PDB entry 7WDG | X-ray diffraction, 2.07 A resolution | chains A and B

[Chain A (and B)]
Protein: Bifunctional cytochrome P450/NADPH--P450 reductase
Source organism: Priestia megaterium
Notes: EC 1.14.14.1, 1.6.2.4; chain B of this document is another copy of the same molecule, construct and numbering; everything in this record applies to it too
UniProtKB: A0A1Q8UP87 (A0A1Q8UP87_BACME); residues 0-455 here correspond to UniProt positions 1-456 (UniProt number = residue number + 1)
Sequence (465 residues; row label = number of the first residue in the row; numbers below 1 keep their minus sign (Gly-1 is residue -1)):
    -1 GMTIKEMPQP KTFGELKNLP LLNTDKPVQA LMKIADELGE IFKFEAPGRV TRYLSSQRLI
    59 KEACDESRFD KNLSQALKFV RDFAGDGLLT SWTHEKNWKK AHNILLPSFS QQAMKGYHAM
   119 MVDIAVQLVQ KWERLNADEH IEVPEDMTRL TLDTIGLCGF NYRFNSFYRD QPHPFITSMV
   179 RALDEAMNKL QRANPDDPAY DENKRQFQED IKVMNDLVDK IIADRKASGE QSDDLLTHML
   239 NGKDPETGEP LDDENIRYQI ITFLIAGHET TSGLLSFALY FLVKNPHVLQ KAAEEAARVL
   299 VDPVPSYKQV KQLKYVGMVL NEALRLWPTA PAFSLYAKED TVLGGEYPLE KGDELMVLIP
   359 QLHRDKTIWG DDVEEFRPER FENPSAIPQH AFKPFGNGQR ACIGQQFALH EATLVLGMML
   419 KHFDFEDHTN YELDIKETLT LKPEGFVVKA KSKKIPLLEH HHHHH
Not modelled in the structure: -1 to 1, 224-229, 456-463
Construct notes: expression tag (-1, 456-463); engineered mutation Leu87 (Phe88 in A0A1Q8UP87)
Metal / ion sites: heme Fe: Cys400 (together with hydroxyamine)
Ligand contacts:
  - heme (HEM): Lys69, Leu75, Leu86, Leu87, Trp96, His100, Phe107, Thr260, Phe261, Ala264, Gly265, Thr268, Thr269, Leu322, Thr327, Ala328, Phe331, Pro392, Phe393, Gly394, Gln397, Arg398, Ala399, Cys400, Ile401, Gly402, Phe405, Ala406
  - IC6 ((2S)-2-(6-imidazol-1-ylhexanoylamino)-3-phenyl-propanoic acid): Leu17, Leu20, Pro25, Val26, Leu29, Phe42, Ala44, Arg47, Thr49, Tyr51, Ser72, Gln73, Ala74, Leu75, Leu87, Met185, Leu188, Thr268, Ala328, Pro329, Ala330, Met354, Leu437, Thr438
  - phenol (IPH), molecule 1: Val78, Leu87, Ile263, Ala264, Glu267, Thr268, Leu437, Thr438
  - phenol (IPH), molecule 2: Glu143, Thr146, Arg147, Leu150, Ser164, Arg167, Gln169, Pro170, His171
  - phenol (IPH), molecule 3: Val308, Lys309, Gly315, Gln404, Leu407, Thr411

[How chain A and chain B interact]
Contacting residue pairs - 18 pairs, chain A then chain B:
  Lys59(A) - Arg296(B)
  Asp63(A) - Gln310(B)  hydrogen bond
  Ser65(A) - Gln310(B)  hydrogen bond
  Arg66(A) - Gln310(B)
  Leu104(A) - Ser383(B)
  Lys306(A) - Asp369(B)  salt bridge
  Asn381(A) - His285(B)
  Pro382(A) - Lys289(B)
  Ser383(A) - His285(B)
  Ser383(A) - Val286(B)
  Ser383(A) - Lys289(B)
  Ser383(A) - Glu377(B)  hydrogen bond
  Ile385(A) - Lys289(B)  hydrogen bond (backbone-side chain)
  Gln387(A) - Lys289(B)
  Gln387(A) - Glu293(B)
  Gln387(A) - Arg296(B)
  Gln387(A) - Tyr313(B)
  Gly396(A) - Asn381(B)  hydrogen bond (backbone-side chain)
Also at the interface, not in a pair above, chain A (15 interface residues in all): Gln310, Ala384, Pro386
Also at the interface, not in a pair above, chain B (14 interface residues in all): Lys312, Met316, Arg375

[In short]
15 residues of chain A and 14 residues of chain B are in contact, with 5 hydrogen bonds and 1 salt bridge.
Among the polar pairs are Lys306(A)-Asp369(B), Asp63(A)-Gln310(B) and Ser65(A)-Gln310(B). Ligands of chain A:
heme, 3 copies of phenol and compound IC6.
Both chains are Bifunctional cytochrome P450/NADPH--P450 reductase (Priestia megaterium). Entry 7WDG (Crystal
structure of the P450 BM3 heme domain mutant F87L in complex with N-imidazolyl-hexanoyl-L-phenylalanine,
phenol and ...) was determined by X-ray diffraction (same publication as 7WDH).
